PDB entry 6RYM | X-ray diffraction, 1.46 A resolution | chain A

# Chain A
Name: Conglutinin
Source organism: Bos taurus
Notes: fragment: carbohydrate recognition domain
UniProtKB: P23805 (CONG_BOVIN); residues 224-351 here correspond to UniProt positions 244-371 (UniProt number = residue number + 20)
Amino-acid sequence (128 residues; each row starts with the number of its first residue):
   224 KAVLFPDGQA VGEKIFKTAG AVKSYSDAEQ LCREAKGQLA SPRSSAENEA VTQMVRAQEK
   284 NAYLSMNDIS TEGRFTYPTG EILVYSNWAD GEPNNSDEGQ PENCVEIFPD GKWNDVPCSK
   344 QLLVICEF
Not modelled in the structure: 224-229
Cystine bridges: Cys255-Cys349, Cys327-Cys341
Bound ions: Ca2+ site 1: Asp291, Glu295, Asn318, Glu325, Asn326; Ca2+ site 2: Glu315, Asn317, Glu325, Asn337, Asp338 (together with 2-acetamido-2-deoxy-alpha-D-glucopyranose, N-acetylglucosamine)
Small-molecule neighbours: oligosaccharide (N-acetylglucosamine, 2-acetamido-2-deoxy-alpha-D-glucopyranose units): Glu315, Asn317, Ser319, Asp320, Glu321, Glu325, Glu329, Asn337, Asp338, Val339, Pro340, Lys343
From the paper describing this entry:
  - Ca2+ coordination: Asp291, Glu295, Glu315, Asn317, Asn318, Glu325, Asn326, Asn337, Asp338
  - binding site for N-acetylglucosamine: Lys246, Glu315, Asn317, Asp320, Glu325, Asn337, Lys343
  - binding site for 2-acetamido-2-deoxy-alpha-D-glucopyranose: Asp320, Glu321, Lys343
  - contacts within the chain: Glu329-Asn337, Glu329-Lys343
  - conformationally variable residues (order/disorder transition, side-chain flip): Lys246, Asn318 to Pro324
  - specificity-determining residues: Val339 (proposed by the authors, not directly observed)
  - specificity-determining residues: Asp320, Lys343

# Summary
Chain A binds an N-glycan. Asp291, Glu295, Asn318, Glu325 and Asn326 form the Ca2+ site 1. Glu315, Asn317,
Glu325, Asn337 and Asp338 coordinate Ca2+ site 2. The paper reports a binding site for N-acetylglucosamine at
Lys246, Glu315 and Asn317 among others; a binding site for 2-acetamido-2-deoxy-alpha-D-glucopyranose at
Asp320, Glu321 and Lys343.
Chain A is Conglutinin (Bos taurus); the structure, Structure of carbohydrate recognition domain with GlcNAc
bound, was determined by X-ray diffraction, deposited together with 6RYG, 6RYJ and 6RYN.
